Entry 6SD3 (electron microscopy, 3.30 A resolution); this record covers chains T and U of the 34 polymer chains in the assembly.

Chain T (and U):
Molecule: Flagellar M-ring protein
Source organism: Salmonella enterica subsp. enterica serovar Typhimurium
Notes: chain U of this document is another copy of the same molecule, construct and numbering; everything in this record applies to it too
UniProtKB: P15928 (FLIF_SALTY); residue numbers follow UniProt; this construct covers 1-560
Amino-acid sequence (560 residues; numbered 1 to 560; the number before each row is that of its first residue):
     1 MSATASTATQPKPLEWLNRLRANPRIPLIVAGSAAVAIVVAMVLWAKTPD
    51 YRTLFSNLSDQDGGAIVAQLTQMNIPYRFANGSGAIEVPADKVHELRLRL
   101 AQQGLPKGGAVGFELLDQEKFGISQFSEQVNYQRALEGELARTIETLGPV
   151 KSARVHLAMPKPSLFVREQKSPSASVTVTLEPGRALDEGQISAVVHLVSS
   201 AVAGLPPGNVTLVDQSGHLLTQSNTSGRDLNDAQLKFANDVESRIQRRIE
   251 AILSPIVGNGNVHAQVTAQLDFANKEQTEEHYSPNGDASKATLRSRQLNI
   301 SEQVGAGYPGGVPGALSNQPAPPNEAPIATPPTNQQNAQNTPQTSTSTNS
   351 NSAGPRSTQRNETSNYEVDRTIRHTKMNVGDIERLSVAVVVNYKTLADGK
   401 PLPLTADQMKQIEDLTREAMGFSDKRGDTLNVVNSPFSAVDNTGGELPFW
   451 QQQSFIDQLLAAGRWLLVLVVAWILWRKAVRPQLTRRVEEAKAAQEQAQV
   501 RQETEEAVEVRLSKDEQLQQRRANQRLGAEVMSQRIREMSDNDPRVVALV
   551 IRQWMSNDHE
Unresolved in the structure: 1-124, 161-170, 305-354, 395-401, 439-560

Interface between chain T and chain U:
Residue-residue contacts (145; chain T residue first):
  Glu128(T) - Phe126(U)
  Glu128(T) - Ser127(U)
  Gln129(T) - Phe126(U)
  Tyr132(T) - Phe126(U)  hydrophobic
  Tyr132(T) - Val130(U)  hydrophobic
  Glu139(T) - Glu137(U)
  Glu139(T) - His156(U)  salt bridge
  Arg142(T) - Arg154(U)
  Thr143(T) - Arg154(U)
  Thr143(T) - His156(U)
  Leu147(T) - Val213(U)  hydrophobic
  Leu147(T) - Asp214(U)
  Leu147(T) - Gln215(U)
  Leu147(T) - Ser216(U)
  Leu147(T) - Gly217(U)
  Gly148(T) - Gln215(U)  hydrogen bond (backbone-backbone)
  Gln190(T) - Ser216(U)
  Gln190(T) - Gly217(U)
  Ala193(T) - Val213(U)
  Ala193(T) - Gly217(U)
  Ala193(T) - His218(U)
  His196(T) - Thr211(U)
  His196(T) - Leu219(U)
  His196(T) - Asn224(U)
  Leu197(T) - Ser175(U)
  Leu197(T) - Thr177(U)
  Ser200(T) - Ala158(U)
  Ser200(T) - Ser173(U)
  Ser200(T) - Ala174(U)
  Ser200(T) - Asn209(U)
  Ser200(T) - Thr211(U)  hydrogen bond
  Ser200(T) - Asn224(U)  hydrogen bond
  Ala201(T) - His156(U)
  Ala201(T) - Leu157(U)
  Ala201(T) - Ala158(U)
  Ala201(T) - Ser175(U)
  Val202(T) - Ala158(U)
  Ala203(T) - Ala158(U)
  Asp229(T) - Ser226(U)
  Leu230(T) - Gly227(U)
  Ala233(T) - Arg228(U)
  Phe237(T) - Asn231(U)
  Phe237(T) - Asp232(U)
  Phe237(T) - Leu235(U)  hydrophobic
  Asp240(T) - Leu235(U)
  Val241(T) - Leu235(U)  hydrophobic
  Arg244(T) - Leu235(U)
  Arg244(T) - Asn239(U)
  Arg248(T) - Glu242(U)  salt bridge
  Arg248(T) - Gln265(U)
  Arg248(T) - Val266(U)
  Arg248(T) - Thr267(U)
  Ala251(T) - Gln265(U)
  Ile252(T) - Ala388(U)
  Ile252(T) - Val390(U)  hydrophobic
  Pro255(T) - His263(U)
  Pro255(T) - Phe437(U)
  Pro255(T) - Ser438(U)  hydrogen bond (backbone-backbone)
  Ile256(T) - Val390(U)  hydrophobic
  Ile256(T) - Pro436(U)
  Ile256(T) - Ser438(U)  hydrogen bond (backbone-side chain)
  Phe272(T) - Arg228(U)
  Ala288(T) - Gly286(U)
  Lys290(T) - Pro284(U)
  Ala291(T) - Pro284(U)
  Ala291(T) - Asn285(U)
  Ala291(T) - Gly286(U)
  Thr292(T) - Tyr282(U)  hydrogen bond (side chain-backbone)
  Thr292(T) - Ser283(U)
  Thr292(T) - Pro284(U)
  Thr292(T) - Asn285(U)
  Thr292(T) - Val368(U)
  Leu293(T) - Asn285(U)  hydrogen bond (backbone-side chain)
  Leu293(T) - Tyr366(U)
  Leu293(T) - Val368(U)
  Arg294(T) - Asn365(U)
  Arg294(T) - Tyr366(U)  hydrogen bond (backbone-backbone)
  Arg294(T) - Glu367(U)  salt bridge
  Arg294(T) - Val368(U)
  Ser295(T) - Ser364(U)
  Arg296(T) - Glu362(U)
  Arg296(T) - Thr363(U)
  Arg296(T) - Ser364(U)  hydrogen bond (backbone-backbone)
  Gln297(T) - Glu362(U)
  Gln297(T) - Thr363(U)
  Leu298(T) - Arg360(U)
  Leu298(T) - Asn361(U)
  Leu298(T) - Glu362(U)  hydrogen bond (backbone-backbone)
  Asn299(T) - Arg360(U)
  Asn299(T) - Asn361(U)  hydrogen bond
  Asn299(T) - Glu362(U)
  Ile300(T) - Gln359(U)
  Ile300(T) - Arg360(U)  hydrogen bond (backbone-backbone)
  Glu302(T) - Arg356(U)
  Glu302(T) - Ser357(U)
  Glu302(T) - Thr358(U)  hydrogen bond (backbone-backbone)
  Gln303(T) - Ser357(U)
  Glu367(T) - Tyr282(U)  hydrogen bond
  Val368(T) - Glu280(U)
  Val368(T) - Tyr282(U)
  Asp369(T) - Glu280(U)
  Asp369(T) - His281(U)  salt bridge
  Asp369(T) - Tyr282(U)  hydrogen bond (side chain-backbone)
  Arg370(T) - Thr278(U)
  Arg370(T) - Glu279(U)
  Arg370(T) - Glu280(U)  hydrogen bond (backbone-backbone)
  Thr371(T) - Gln277(U)
  Thr371(T) - Thr278(U)
  Ile372(T) - Gln277(U)
  Ile372(T) - Thr278(U)  hydrogen bond (backbone-backbone)
  Arg373(T) - Lys275(U)
  Arg373(T) - Glu276(U)
  Arg373(T) - Gln277(U)
  His374(T) - Lys275(U)
  His374(T) - Glu276(U)  hydrogen bond (backbone-backbone)
  Thr375(T) - Ala273(U)
  Thr375(T) - Asn274(U)
  Thr375(T) - Lys275(U)
  Lys376(T) - Ala273(U)
  Lys376(T) - Asn274(U)  hydrogen bond (backbone-backbone)
  Met377(T) - Ala273(U)  hydrophobic
  Asn378(T) - Gln234(U)  hydrogen bond
  Asn378(T) - Phe272(U)
  Val379(T) - Arg228(U)  hydrogen bond (backbone-side chain)
  Val379(T) - Asn231(U)
  Gly380(T) - Arg228(U)
  Gln411(T) - Ser435(U)  hydrogen bond
  Asp414(T) - Asn431(U)
  Leu415(T) - Ala388(U)
  Leu415(T) - Val390(U)  hydrophobic
  Leu415(T) - Asn431(U)
  Leu415(T) - Val433(U)  hydrophobic
  Glu418(T) - Thr267(U)
  Glu418(T) - Ser386(U)
  Glu418(T) - Val387(U)
  Glu418(T) - Ala388(U)
  Glu418(T) - Thr429(U)  hydrogen bond
  Glu418(T) - Asn431(U)
  Ala419(T) - Thr267(U)
  Gly421(T) - Thr267(U)
  Gly421(T) - Gln269(U)
  Gly421(T) - Arg384(U)
  Gly421(T) - Ser386(U)
  Phe422(T) - Arg384(U)
  Ser423(T) - Arg384(U)
Also at the interface, not in a pair above, chain T (74 interface residues in all): Leu140, Ser192, Gly258, Ser289, Ser301, Val304, Asp381, Met420, Arg426
Also at the interface, not in a pair above, chain U (86 interface residues in all): Gln133, Met159, Pro160, Val176, Thr225, Lys236, Leu270, Pro355, Met377, Asn434

In short:
The interface between chain T and chain U involves 74 residues on one side and 86 on the other, with 23
hydrogen bonds and 4 salt bridges. Polar pairs include Glu139(T)-His156(U), Arg248(T)-Glu242(U) and
Arg294(T)-Glu367(U).
Both chains are Flagellar M-ring protein (Salmonella enterica subsp. enterica serovar Typhimurium). Entry 6SD3
(34mer structure of the Salmonella flagella MS-ring protein FliF) was determined by electron microscopy (same
publication as 6SCN, 6SD1, 6SD2, 6SD4 and 6SD5).
